Entry 2IBZ (X-ray diffraction, 2.30 A resolution); this record covers chains E and I of the 11 polymer chains in the assembly.

# Chain E
Protein: Ubiquinol-cytochrome c reductase iron-sulfur subunit, mitochondrial precursor
Source organism: Saccharomyces cerevisiae
Notes: EC 1.10.2.2
Reference sequence: P08067 (UCRI_YEAST); residues 31-215 here = UniProt positions 31-215
Chain sequence (185 residues; row label = number of the first residue in the row):
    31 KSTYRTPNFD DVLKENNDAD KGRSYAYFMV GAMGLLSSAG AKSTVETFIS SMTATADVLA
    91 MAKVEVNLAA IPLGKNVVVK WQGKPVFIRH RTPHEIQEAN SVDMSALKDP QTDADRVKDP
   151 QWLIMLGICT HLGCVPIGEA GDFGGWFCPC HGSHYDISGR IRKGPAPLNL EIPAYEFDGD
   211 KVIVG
Disulfides: Cys164-Cys180
Bound ions: 2Fe-2S cluster Fe: Cys159, His161, Cys178, His181
Residues lining bound ligands: 2Fe-2S cluster (FES): Cys159, His161, Leu162, Gly163, Cys164, Cys178, Cys180, His181, Gly182, Ser183, Pro195
UniProt features mapped onto this chain:
  - region: Ala90 to Lys93 (Hinge)
  - binding site ([2Fe-2S] cluster): Cys159, His161, Cys178, His181

# Chain I
Protein: Ubiquinol-cytochrome c reductase complex 7.3 kDa protein
Source organism: Saccharomyces cerevisiae
Notes: EC 1.10.2.2
Reference sequence: P22289 (UCR9_YEAST); residues 1-66 here correspond to UniProt positions 0-65 (UniProt number = residue number - 1)
Chain sequence (66 residues; each row starts with the number of its first residue):
     1 MSFSSLYKTF FKRNAVFVGT IFAGAFVFQT VFDTAITSWY ENHNKGKLWK DVKARIAAGD
    61 GDDDDE
Disordered / not traced: 1-3, 59-66

# Chain E / chain I interface
Pairs across the interface (26):
  Asp50(E) with Lys8(I), salt bridge; Arg13(I), salt bridge
  Lys51(E) with Ser4(I)
  Arg53(E) with Arg13(I), hydrogen bond (side chain-backbone)
  Ser54(E) with Ser4(I); Tyr7(I); Lys8(I)
  Tyr57(E) with Tyr7(I); Arg13(I); Asn14(I); Ala15(I)
  Phe58(E) with Tyr7(I)
  Gly61(E) with Ile21(I)
  Gly64(E) with Ile21(I)
  Leu65(E) with Ile21(I); Gly24(I); Ala25(I); Phe28(I), hydrophobic
  Leu66(E) with Phe28(I), hydrophobic
  Ser68(E) with Ile21(I); Phe22(I)
  Ala69(E) with Ala25(I); Gln29(I)
  Lys72(E) with Gln29(I)
  Ser73(E) with Gln29(I), hydrogen bond
  Glu76(E) with Gln29(I)
Also at the interface, not in a pair above, chain E (16 interface residues in all): Asp48
Also at the interface, not in a pair above, chain I (14 interface residues in all): Val16, Phe26

# Overview
16 residues of chain E and 14 residues of chain I are in contact; the contacts include 2 hydrogen bonds and 2
salt bridges. Among the polar pairs are Asp50(E)-Lys8(I), Asp50(E)-Arg13(I) and Arg53(E)-Arg13(I). Chain E
binds 2Fe-2S cluster.
Here chain E is Ubiquinol-cytochrome c reductase iron-sulfur subunit, mitochondrial precursor and chain I is
Ubiquinol-cytochrome c reductase complex 7.3 kDa protein, both from Saccharomyces cerevisiae. Entry 2IBZ
(Yeast Cytochrome BC1 Complex with Stigmatellin) was determined by X-ray diffraction, deposited together with
2JBL.
